Entry 7Q3L (electron microscopy, 2.21 A resolution); this record covers chains 2 and 9 of the 9 polymer chains in the assembly.

== Chain 2 ==
Molecule: U2 snRNA
Source organism: Homo sapiens
Sequence (188 nucleotides; each row starts with the number of its first residue):
     1 AUCGCUUCUCGGCCUUUUGGCUAAGAUCAAGUGUAGUAUCUGUUCUUAUC
    51 AGUUUAAUAUCUGAUACGUCCUCUAUCCGAGGACAAUAUAUUAAAUGGAU
   101 UUUUGGAGCAGGGAGAUGGAAUAGGAGCUUGCUCCGUCCACUCCACGCAU
   151 CGACCUGGUAUUGCAGUACCUCCAGGAACGGUGCACCC
Disordered / not traced: 1-24, 46, 67-188

== Chain 9 ==
Protein: Splicing factor 3A subunit 3
Source organism: Homo sapiens
Reference sequence: Q12874 (SF3A3_HUMAN); numbering as in UniProt (aligned over 1-501)
Sequence (501 residues; row label = number of the first residue in the row):
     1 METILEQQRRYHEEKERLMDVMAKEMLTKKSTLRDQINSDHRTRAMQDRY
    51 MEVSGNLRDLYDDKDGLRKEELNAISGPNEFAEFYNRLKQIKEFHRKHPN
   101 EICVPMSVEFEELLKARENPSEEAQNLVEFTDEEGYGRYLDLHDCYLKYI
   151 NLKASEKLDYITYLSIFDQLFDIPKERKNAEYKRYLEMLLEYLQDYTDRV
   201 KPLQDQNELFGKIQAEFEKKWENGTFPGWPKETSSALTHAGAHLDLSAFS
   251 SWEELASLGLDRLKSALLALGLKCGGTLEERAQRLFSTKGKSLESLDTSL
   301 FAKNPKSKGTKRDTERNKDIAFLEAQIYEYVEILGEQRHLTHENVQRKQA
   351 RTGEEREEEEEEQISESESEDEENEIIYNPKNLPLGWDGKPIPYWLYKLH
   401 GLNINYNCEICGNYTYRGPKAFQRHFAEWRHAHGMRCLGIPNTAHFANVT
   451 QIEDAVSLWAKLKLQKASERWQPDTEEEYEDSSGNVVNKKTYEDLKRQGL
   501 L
Disordered / not traced: 1-391, 481-485, 489-501
Metal / ion sites: Zn2+: Cys411, His431
UniProt features mapped onto this chain:
  - zinc finger: Tyr406 to Cys437 (Matrin-type)
  - motif: Lys175 to Asn179 (Nuclear localization signal)
  - modified residue: Met1 (N-acetylmethionine), Ser54 (Phosphoserine), Ser121 (Phosphoserine), Ser295 (Phosphoserine), Ser299 (Phosphoserine), Ser365 (Phosphoserine), Ser367 (Phosphoserine), Ser369 (Phosphoserine), Thr475 (Phosphothreonine)
  - mutagenesis: Pro174 to Ala180 (Loss of nuclear location)

== Chain 2 / chain 9 interface ==
Residue-residue contacts - 17 pairs, chain 2 then chain 9:
  G25(2) - Trp395(9)  stacking on the base
  G25(2) - Leu399(9)  base contact
  C45(2) - Tyr394(9)  sugar contact
  C45(2) - Trp395(9)  base contact
  U47(2) - Ile392(9)  base contact
  U47(2) - Tyr394(9)  base contact
  A48(2) - Tyr394(9)  hydrogen bond to the phosphate
  U49(2) - Tyr397(9)  phosphate contact
  A57(2) - Tyr406(9)  sugar contact
  A57(2) - Pro419(9)  sugar contact
  U58(2) - Lys398(9)  sugar contact
  U58(2) - Leu399(9)  base contact
  U58(2) - Gly401(9)  sugar contact
  U58(2) - Ile404(9)  phosphate contact
  A59(2) - Lys398(9)  sugar contact
  A59(2) - Leu399(9)  sugar contact
  A59(2) - Asn403(9)  hydrogen bond to the phosphate
Also at the interface, not in a pair above, chain 2 (10 interface residues in all): A26, U60

== Overview ==
Chain 2 and chain 9 form an interface of 10 and 11 residues respectively; the contacts include 2 hydrogen
bonds and 1 aromatic stacking contact. Among the polar pairs are A48(2)-Tyr394(9) and A59(2)-Asn403(9). From
UniProt: 7 mutagenesis sites on chain 9.
Here chain 2 is U2 snRNA and chain 9 is Splicing factor 3A subunit 3, both from Homo sapiens. Entry 7Q3L
(Human 17S U2 snRNP 5' domain) was determined by electron microscopy together with 7Q4O and 7Q4P from the same
study.
